Entry 2PUK (X-ray diffraction, 3.00 A resolution); this record covers chains A and C of the 3 polymer chains in the assembly.

Chain A:
Protein: Ferredoxin-thioredoxin reductase, catalytic chain
Organism: Synechocystis sp
Reference sequence: Q55389 (Q55389_SYNY3); residues 8-115 here correspond to UniProt positions 9-116 (UniProt number = residue number + 1)
Sequence (109 residues; row label = number of the first residue in the row):
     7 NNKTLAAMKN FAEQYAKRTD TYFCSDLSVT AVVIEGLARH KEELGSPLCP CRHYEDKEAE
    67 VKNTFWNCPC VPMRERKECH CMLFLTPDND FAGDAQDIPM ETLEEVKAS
Disordered / not traced: 7
Sequence notes: cloning artifact (7)
Swiss-Prot annotation at these positions:
  - active site: C57 (Nucleophile)
  - binding site ([4Fe-4S] cluster): C55, C74, C76, C85
  - site: H86 (Increases the nucleophilicity of the active site Cys)
Bound ions: 4Fe-4S cluster Fe: C55, C74, C76, C85
Ligand contacts: 4Fe-4S cluster (SF4): V39, C55, P56, W72, C74, P75, C76, M79, C85, H86, C87, L89, F90

Chain C:
Protein: Thioredoxin M-type, chloroplast (TRX-M)
Organism: Spinacia oleracea
Reference sequence: P07591 (TRXM_SPIOL); residues 8-113 here correspond to UniProt positions 75-180 (UniProt number = residue number + 67)
Sequence (106 residues; numbered 8 to 113; the number before each row is that of its first residue):
     8 EVQDVNDSSW KEFVLESEVP VMVDFWAPWC GPSKLIAPVI DELAKEYSGK IAVYKLNTDE
    68 APGIATQYNI RSIPTVLFFK NGERKESIIG AVPKSTLTDS IEKYLS
Sequence notes: engineered mutation S40 (Cys107 in P07591)
Swiss-Prot annotation at these positions:
  - active site: C37 (Nucleophile)
  - site: D31 (Deprotonates C-terminal active site Cys), G38 (Contributes to redox potential value), P39 (Contributes to redox potential value)

How chain A and chain C interact:
Pairs across the interface (32; chain A residue first):
  D32(A) with L42(C)
  S34(A) with K41(C)
  V35(A) with G38(C); L42(C), hydrophobic
  V38(A) with W36(C); C37(C); G38(C); K41(C)
  V39(A) with G38(C)
  E41(A) with W36(C)
  G42(A) with W36(C)
  R45(A) with W36(C)
  P56(A) with W36(C); C37(C)
  C57(A) with C37(C), disulfide; G38(C); P39(C); I80(C), hydrogen bond (backbone-backbone)
  R58(A) with R78(C); S79(C); I80(C)
  H59(A) with A72(C); T73(C), hydrogen bond; I77(C); R78(C), hydrogen bond (backbone-backbone); I80(C)
  E61(A) with T73(C), hydrogen bond
  H86(A) with P39(C); S79(C)
  C87(A) with P39(C)
  M88(A) with P39(C), hydrophobic; L42(C), hydrophobic
Also at the interface, not in a pair above, chain A (17 interface residues in all): F97
Also at the interface, not in a pair above, chain C (14 interface residues in all): P35, P69
Disulfides between the chains: C57(A)-C37(C)

Summary:
17 residues of chain A and 14 residues of chain C are in contact, with 1 disulfide bond and 4 hydrogen bonds.
Among the polar pairs are H59(A)-T73(C), E61(A)-T73(C) and C57(A)-I80(C). Chain A binds 4Fe-4S cluster.
Chain A is Ferredoxin-thioredoxin reductase, catalytic chain (Synechocystis sp) and chain C is Thioredoxin
M-type, chloroplast (TRX-M) (Spinacia oleracea); the structure, Crystal structure of the binary complex
between ferredoxin: thioredoxin reductase and thioredoxin m, was determined by X-ray diffraction (same
publication as 2PU9, 2PUO and 2PVD).
